PDB entry 1XMV | X-ray diffraction, 1.90 A resolution | chain A

[Chain A]
Molecule: RecA protein
Organism: Escherichia coli
Notes: fragment: RecA with Gly-Ser-His-Met at N-terminus
Reference sequence: P0A7G6 (RECA_ECOLI); numbering as in UniProt (aligned over 1-352)
Sequence (356 residues; row label = number of the first residue in the row; numbers below 1 keep their minus sign (Gly-3 is residue -3)):
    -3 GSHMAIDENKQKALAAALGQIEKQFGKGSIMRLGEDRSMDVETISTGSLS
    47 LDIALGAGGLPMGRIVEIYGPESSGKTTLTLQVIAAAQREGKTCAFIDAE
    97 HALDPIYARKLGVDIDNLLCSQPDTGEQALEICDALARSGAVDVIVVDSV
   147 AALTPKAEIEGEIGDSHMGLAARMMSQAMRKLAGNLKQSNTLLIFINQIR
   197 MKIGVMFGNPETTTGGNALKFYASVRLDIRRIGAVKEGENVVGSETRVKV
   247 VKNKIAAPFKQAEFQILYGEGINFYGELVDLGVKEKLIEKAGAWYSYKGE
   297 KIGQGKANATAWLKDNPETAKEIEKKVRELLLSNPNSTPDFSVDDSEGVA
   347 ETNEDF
Unresolved in the structure: -3 to 2, 157-171, 195-212, 329-352
Construct notes: cloning artifact (-3 to 0)
Bound ions: Mg2+ site 1: Glu18, Lys23, Ile26; Mg2+ site 2: Thr73 (together with ADP)
Residues lining bound ligands: ADP (adenosine-5'-diphosphate): Pro67, Glu68, Ser69, Ser70, Gly71, Lys72, Thr73, Thr74, Asp100, Tyr103, Gln194, Ser240, Ile262, Leu263, Tyr264, Gly265

[Summary]
Ligands of chain A: ADP. The Mg2+ site 1 is built by Glu18, Lys23 and Ile26.
Chain A is RecA protein (Escherichia coli); the structure, E. coli RecA in complex with MgADP, was determined
by X-ray diffraction (same publication as 1XMS).
